8GPN - chains B and J of the 11 polymer chains in the assembly; structure by electron microscopy, 3.20 A resolution.

== Chain B ==
Protein: Histone H4
Organism: Xenopus laevis
Reference sequence: P62799 (H4_XENLA); residues 0-102 here correspond to UniProt positions 1-103 (UniProt number = residue number + 1)
Amino-acid sequence (103 residues; each row starts with the number of its first residue; numbering starts at 0):
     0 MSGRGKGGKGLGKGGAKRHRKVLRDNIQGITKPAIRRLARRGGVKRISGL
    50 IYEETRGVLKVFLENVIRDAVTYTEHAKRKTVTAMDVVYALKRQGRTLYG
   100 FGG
Not modelled in the structure: 0-20, 102
Curated features (UniProtKB/Swiss-Prot):
  - DNA-binding region: Lys16 to Lys20
  - modified residue: Ser1 (N-acetylserine), Arg3 (Asymmetric dimethylarginine), Lys5 (N6-(2-hydroxyisobutyryl)lysine), Lys8 (N6-(2-hydroxyisobutyryl)lysine), Lys12 (N6-(2-hydroxyisobutyryl)lysine), Lys16 (N6-(2-hydroxyisobutyryl)lysine), Lys20 (N6,N6,N6-trimethyllysine), Lys31 (N6-(2-hydroxyisobutyryl)lysine), Lys44 (N6-(2-hydroxyisobutyryl)lysine), Ser47 (Phosphoserine), Tyr51 (Phosphotyrosine), Lys59 (N6-(2-hydroxyisobutyryl)lysine), Lys77 (N6-(2-hydroxyisobutyryl)lysine), Lys79 (N6-(2-hydroxyisobutyryl)lysine), Tyr88 (Phosphotyrosine), Lys91 (N6-(2-hydroxyisobutyryl)lysine)
  - cross-link (Glycyl lysine isopeptide (Lys-Gly)): Lys31 (interchain with G-Cter in UFM1), Lys91 (interchain with G-Cter in ubiquitin)

== Chain J ==
Molecule: 177-nt DNA strand
Sequence (177 nucleotides; row label = number of the first residue in the row; numbers below 1 keep their minus sign (DA-14 is residue -14)):
   -14 ATCTCCGGCACTGGAACAGGATGTATATATGTGACACGTGCCTGGAGACT
    36 AGGGAGTAATCCCCTTGGCGGTTAAAACGCGGGGGACAGCGCGTACGTGC
    86 GTTTAAGCGGTGCTAGAGCTGTCTACGACCAATTGAGCGGCCTCGGCACC
   136 GGGATTCTCCAGGGGATCCGGATGGAT
Not modelled in the structure: -14 to 0, 147-162

== Interface between chain B and chain J ==
Residue-residue contacts (13; chain B residue first):
  Arg35(B) - DG82(J)  salt bridge to the phosphate
  Arg39(B) - DG82(J)  salt bridge to the phosphate
  Lys44(B) - DG82(J)  phosphate contact
  Arg45(B) - DC81(J)  hydrogen bond to the sugar
  Arg45(B) - DG82(J)  phosphate contact
  Ile46(B) - DC81(J)  sugar contact
  Ile46(B) - DG82(J)  hydrogen bond to the phosphate
  Ser47(B) - DC81(J)  hydrogen bond to the phosphate
  Gly48(B) - DC81(J)  hydrogen bond to the phosphate
  Arg78(B) - DA102(J)  phosphate contact
  Lys79(B) - DG101(J)  phosphate contact
  Lys79(B) - DA102(J)  salt bridge to the phosphate
  Thr80(B) - DA102(J)  hydrogen bond to the phosphate
Interface residues without a listed pair, chain B (12 interface residues in all): Tyr51, Lys77
Interface residues without a listed pair, chain J (5 interface residues in all): DG103

== In short ==
12 residues of chain B face 5 of chain J across their interface; the contacts include 5 hydrogen bonds and 3
salt bridges. Among the polar pairs are Arg45(B)-DC81(J), Ile46(B)-DG82(J) and Ser47(B)-DC81(J). UniProt lists
a DNA-binding region on chain B.
Here chain B is Histone H4 (Xenopus laevis) and chain J is a 177-nt DNA strand. Entry 8GPN (Human menin in
complex with H3K79Me2 nucleosome) was determined by electron microscopy.
